PDB entry 7KAQ | electron microscopy, 4.00 A resolution | chains E and F of the 7 polymer chains in the assembly

== Chain E ==
Name: Translocation protein SEC66
Organism: Saccharomyces cerevisiae BY4741
UniProtKB: P33754 (SEC66_YEAST); residues 1-206 here = UniProt positions 1-206
Chain sequence (206 residues; numbered 1 to 206; the number before each row is that of its first residue):
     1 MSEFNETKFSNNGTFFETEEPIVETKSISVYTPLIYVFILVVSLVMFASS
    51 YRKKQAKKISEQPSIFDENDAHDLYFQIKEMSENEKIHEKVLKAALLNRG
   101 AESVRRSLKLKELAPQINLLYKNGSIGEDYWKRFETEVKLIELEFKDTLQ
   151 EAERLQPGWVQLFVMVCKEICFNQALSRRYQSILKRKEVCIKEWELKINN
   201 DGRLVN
Disordered / not traced: 1-68
Swiss-Prot annotation at these positions:
  - glycosylation (N-linked (GlcNAc...) asparagine): Asn5, Asn12

== Chain F ==
Name: Translocation protein SEC72
Organism: Saccharomyces cerevisiae BY4741
UniProtKB: P39742 (SEC72_YEAST); numbering as in UniProt (aligned over 1-193)
Chain sequence (193 residues; row label = number of the first residue in the row):
     1 MVTLEYNANSKLITASDAVVALSTETNIDQINVLTTSLIGETNPNFTPQP
    51 NEALSKMIKGLFESGMKNLQQKKLNEALKNVSLAIEMAQRKRAPWEAFAI
   101 QLPELHFMLRSKIDLCLILGKHLEALQDLDFLLGTGLIQPDVFVRKADCL
   151 LKLRQWEEARATCERGLALAPEDMKLRALLIETARNLAEYNGE
Disordered / not traced: 1-2, 193

== Chain E / chain F interface ==
Contacting residue pairs (61; chain E residue first):
  Ala71(E) with Asn27(F)
  Leu74(E) with Asn27(F)
  Gln77(E) with Leu4(F)
  Ile78(E) with Ile13(F), hydrophobic
  Met81(E) with Leu4(F), hydrophobic; Tyr6(F), hydrophobic
  Ile87(E) with Tyr6(F), hydrophobic
  His88(E) with Tyr6(F), hydrogen bond (backbone-side chain); Lys11(F), hydrogen bond
  Lys90(E) with Leu38(F), hydrogen bond (side chain-backbone); Ile39(F)
  Val91(E) with Thr35(F)
  Ala94(E) with Ile31(F); Leu34(F); Thr35(F)
  Asn98(E) with Asn27(F); Gln30(F); Ile31(F)
  Trp159(E) with Asn45(F)
  Leu162(E) with Asn45(F); Phe46(F)
  Met165(E) with Pro48(F), hydrophobic
  Val166(E) with Phe46(F), hydrophobic
  Glu169(E) with Pro48(F); Trp95(F); Glu96(F); Ala97(F), hydrogen bond (side chain-backbone)
  Ile170(E) with Pro94(F); Trp95(F)
  Phe172(E) with Phe98(F), hydrophobic
  Asn173(E) with Ala93(F); Pro94(F), hydrogen bond (side chain-backbone); Glu96(F), hydrogen bond (side chain-backbone); Phe98(F); Gln101(F), hydrogen bond
  Gln174(E) with Gln30(F), hydrogen bond
  Leu176(E) with Leu105(F), hydrophobic; Phe131(F), hydrophobic; Thr135(F)
  Ser177(E) with Gln89(F)
  Arg178(E) with Gln30(F)
  Arg179(E) with Asp130(F); Phe131(F)
  Tyr180(E) with Ile85(F)
  Gln181(E) with Arg90(F)
  Ile183(E) with Asp128(F)
  Arg186(E) with Gln127(F), hydrogen bond (backbone-side chain); Asp130(F), salt bridge
  Lys187(E) with Leu123(F); Glu124(F); Gln127(F)
  Cys190(E) with Gln127(F)
  Ile191(E) with Leu123(F), hydrophobic
  Trp194(E) with Gln155(F); Glu158(F)
  Ile198(E) with Leu123(F), hydrophobic
  Asp201(E) with Lys121(F), salt bridge
  Arg203(E) with Leu119(F), hydrogen bond (side chain-backbone); Lys121(F)
  Leu204(E) with Leu153(F), hydrophobic
  Asn206(E) with Arg154(F)
Other interface residues (no listed pair), chain E (42 interface residues in all): Lys93, Ala95, Leu97, Gly158, Gly202
Other interface residues (no listed pair), chain F (47 interface residues in all): Thr3, Thr26, Glu41, Pro44, Thr47, Leu102, Gly120, His122, Leu126

== In short ==
42 residues of chain E and 47 residues of chain F are in contact; the contacts include 10 hydrogen bonds and 2
salt bridges. Polar pairs include Arg186(E)-Asp130(F), Asp201(E)-Lys121(F) and His88(E)-Tyr6(F).
Chain E is Translocation protein SEC66 and chain F is Translocation protein SEC72, both from Saccharomyces
cerevisiae BY4741; the structure, Cryo-EM structure of the Sec complex from S. cerevisiae, Sec61 pore mutant,
class with Sec62, conformation ..., was determined by electron microscopy together with 7KAH, 7KAI, 7KAJ,
7KAK, 7KAL, 7KAM and 8 further entries from the same study.
